PDB entry 2CGH | X-ray diffraction, 1.80 A resolution | chain A

== Chain A ==
Protein: Biotin ligase
Source organism: Mycobacterium tuberculosis
Notes: EC 6.3.4.15
Reference sequence: P96884 (P96884_MYCTU); residues 1-266 here = UniProt positions 1-266
Amino-acid sequence (268 residues; numbered -1 to 266; the number before each row is that of its first residue; numbers below 1 keep their minus sign (Gly-1 is residue -1)):
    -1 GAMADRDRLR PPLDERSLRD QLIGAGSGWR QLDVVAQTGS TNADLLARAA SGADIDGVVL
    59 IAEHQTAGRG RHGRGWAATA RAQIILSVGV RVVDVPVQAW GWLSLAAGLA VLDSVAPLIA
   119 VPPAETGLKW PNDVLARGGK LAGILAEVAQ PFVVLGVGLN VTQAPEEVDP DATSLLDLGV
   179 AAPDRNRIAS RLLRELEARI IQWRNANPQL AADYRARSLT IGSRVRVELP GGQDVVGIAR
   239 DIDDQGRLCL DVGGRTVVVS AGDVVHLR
Disordered / not traced: -1 to 7, 65-76, 162-169, 266
Reported in the primary citation:
  - catalytic residues: Lys138
  - mutagenesis - K138S: abolished catalytic activity

== In short ==
The paper reports the catalytic residue Lys138; K138S abolishes catalytic activity.
Chain A is Biotin ligase (Mycobacterium tuberculosis); the structure, crystal structure of biotin ligase from
Mycobacterium tuberculosis, was determined by X-ray diffraction (same publication as 4OP0).
